8PS4 - chains A and B of the 4 polymer chains in the assembly; structure by electron microscopy, 2.95 A resolution.

== Chain A (and B) ==
Molecule: Shedu effector protein
From: Escherichia coli KTE10
Notes: chain B of this document is another copy of the same molecule, construct and numbering; everything in this record applies to it too
Chain sequence (411 residues; each row starts with the number of its first residue; numbers below 1 keep their minus sign (Ser-2 is residue -2)):
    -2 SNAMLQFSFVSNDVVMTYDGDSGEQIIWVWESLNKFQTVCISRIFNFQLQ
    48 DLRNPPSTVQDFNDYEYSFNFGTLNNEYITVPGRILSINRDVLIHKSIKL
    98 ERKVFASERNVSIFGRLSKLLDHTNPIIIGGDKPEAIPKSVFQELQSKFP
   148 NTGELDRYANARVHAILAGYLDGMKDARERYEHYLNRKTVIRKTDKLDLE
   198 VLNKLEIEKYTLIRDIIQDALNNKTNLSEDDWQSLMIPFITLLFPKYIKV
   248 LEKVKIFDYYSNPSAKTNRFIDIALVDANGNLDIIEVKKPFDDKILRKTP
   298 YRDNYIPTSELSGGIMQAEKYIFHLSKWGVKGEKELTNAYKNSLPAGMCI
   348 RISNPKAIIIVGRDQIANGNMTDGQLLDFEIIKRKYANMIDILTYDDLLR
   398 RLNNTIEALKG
Not modelled in the structure: -2 to 0, 17-20
From the paper describing this entry:
  - catalytic residues: Glu226, Gln230, Asp269, Glu283, Lys285
  - mutagenesis - E226A, D269A, E283A, K285A: abolished catalytic activity on dsDNA

== Interface between chain A and chain B ==
Residue-residue contacts - 158 pairs, chain A then chain B:
  Arg40(A) - Asp153(B)  salt bridge
  Arg106(A) - Thr149(B)  hydrogen bond (side chain-backbone)
  Arg106(A) - Asp153(B)
  Arg106(A) - Ala156(B)
  Val108(A) - Ala156(B)  hydrophobic
  Val108(A) - Asn157(B)
  Val108(A) - Val160(B)  hydrophobic
  Ile110(A) - Leu164(B)
  Arg113(A) - Asn157(B)
  Arg113(A) - Val160(B)
  Arg113(A) - His161(B)
  Arg113(A) - Leu164(B)
  Leu114(A) - Leu164(B)
  Leu114(A) - Leu168(B)  hydrophobic
  Leu117(A) - His161(B)
  Leu117(A) - Leu164(B)  hydrophobic
  Leu117(A) - Ala165(B)
  Leu117(A) - Leu168(B)  hydrophobic
  Leu118(A) - Leu168(B)  hydrophobic
  Pro135(A) - Tyr167(B)
  Val138(A) - Tyr167(B)
  Lys145(A) - Ile163(B)
  Phe146(A) - Val160(B)  hydrophobic
  Phe146(A) - Ile163(B)  hydrophobic
  Phe146(A) - Leu164(B)  hydrophobic
  Pro147(A) - Ala156(B)  hydrophobic
  Pro147(A) - Arg159(B)
  Pro147(A) - Val160(B)
  Glu151(A) - Tyr155(B)  hydrogen bond
  Leu152(A) - Leu152(B)
  Leu152(A) - Tyr155(B)  hydrophobic
  Asp153(A) - Arg113(B)  salt bridge
  Asp153(A) - Lys116(B)  salt bridge
  Tyr155(A) - Glu151(B)  hydrogen bond
  Tyr155(A) - Leu152(B)  hydrophobic
  Tyr155(A) - Arg154(B)  hydrogen bond
  Tyr155(A) - Tyr155(B)  hydrophobic
  Tyr155(A) - Phe288(B)  hydrophobic
  Ala156(A) - Arg113(B)
  Ala156(A) - Pro147(B)  hydrophobic
  Asn157(A) - Arg113(B)  hydrogen bond
  Asn157(A) - Leu117(B)
  Ala158(A) - Phe288(B)
  Arg159(A) - Lys145(B)
  Arg159(A) - Phe288(B)  hydrogen bond (side chain-backbone)
  Val160(A) - Arg113(B)
  Val160(A) - Leu117(B)  hydrophobic
  Val160(A) - Leu142(B)  hydrophobic
  Val160(A) - Phe146(B)  hydrophobic
  Val160(A) - Pro147(B)
  Ala162(A) - Asp289(B)
  Ile163(A) - Glu141(B)
  Ile163(A) - Leu142(B)  hydrophobic
  Ile163(A) - Lys145(B)
  Leu164(A) - Leu114(B)  hydrophobic
  Leu164(A) - Ile134(B)  hydrophobic
  Leu164(A) - Leu142(B)  hydrophobic
  Ala165(A) - Ser306(B)
  Gly166(A) - Ser306(B)  hydrogen bond (backbone-side chain)
  Tyr167(A) - Pro135(B)
  Tyr167(A) - Val138(B)
  Tyr167(A) - Arg294(B)
  Tyr167(A) - Lys295(B)  hydrogen bond (side chain-backbone)
  Tyr167(A) - Thr296(B)  hydrogen bond (side chain-backbone)
  Leu168(A) - Ile134(B)  hydrophobic
  Asp169(A) - His120(B)  hydrogen bond (backbone-side chain)
  Gly170(A) - Leu117(B)
  Gly170(A) - Asp119(B)  hydrogen bond (backbone-backbone)
  Gly170(A) - His120(B)
  Met171(A) - Leu117(B)
  Met171(A) - Leu118(B)  hydrophobic
  Lys172(A) - Lys116(B)  hydrogen bond (side chain-backbone)
  Lys172(A) - Leu117(B)  hydrogen bond (backbone-backbone)
  Lys172(A) - Asp119(B)
  Ala174(A) - Leu117(B)  hydrophobic
  Arg175(A) - Lys286(B)  hydrogen bond (side chain-backbone)
  Arg175(A) - Phe288(B)
  Arg175(A) - Asp289(B)
  Arg175(A) - Glu307(B)  salt bridge
  Tyr178(A) - Tyr155(B)  hydrogen bond
  Tyr178(A) - Lys286(B)
  Tyr178(A) - Phe288(B)  hydrophobic
  Glu179(A) - Lys286(B)  salt bridge
  Glu179(A) - Phe288(B)
  Leu182(A) - Arg159(B)
  Leu182(A) - Asn223(B)
  Leu182(A) - Ser225(B)
  Leu182(A) - Lys286(B)
  Asn183(A) - Ser225(B)
  Asn183(A) - Glu226(B)  hydrogen bond (side chain-backbone)
  Asn183(A) - Asp227(B)  hydrogen bond
  Lys185(A) - Arg159(B)
  Lys185(A) - Ser225(B)
  Lys185(A) - Asp228(B)
  Thr186(A) - Asp228(B)
  Val187(A) - Arg159(B)
  Val187(A) - Ala162(B)
  Val187(A) - Ile163(B)  hydrophobic
  Val187(A) - Asp228(B)  hydrogen bond (backbone-side chain)
  Ile188(A) - Leu224(B)  hydrophobic
  Ile188(A) - Asp228(B)
  Ile188(A) - Ser231(B)
  Arg189(A) - Tyr167(B)  hydrogen bond (side chain-backbone)
  Lys190(A) - Ser231(B)  hydrogen bond
  Asp192(A) - Asp169(B)
  Asp192(A) - Gly170(B)
  Asp192(A) - Arg175(B)  salt bridge
  Leu194(A) - Met171(B)
  Leu194(A) - Ala174(B)
  Leu194(A) - Arg175(B)
  Leu194(A) - Tyr178(B)  hydrophobic
  Leu196(A) - Tyr178(B)
  Leu196(A) - Leu239(B)  hydrophobic
  Glu197(A) - Tyr178(B)
  Val198(A) - Tyr178(B)  hydrogen bond (backbone-side chain)
  Val198(A) - Leu182(B)  hydrophobic
  Val198(A) - Lys185(B)
  Leu199(A) - Tyr178(B)  hydrogen bond (backbone-side chain)
  Leu199(A) - Tyr181(B)  hydrophobic
  Leu199(A) - Lys206(B)
  Leu199(A) - Leu209(B)  hydrophobic
  Leu199(A) - Leu239(B)  hydrophobic
  Leu202(A) - Tyr181(B)
  Leu202(A) - Leu202(B)  hydrophobic
  Glu203(A) - Glu203(B)
  Glu203(A) - Lys206(B)
  Glu205(A) - Arg189(B)  salt bridge
  Glu205(A) - Leu194(B)
  Lys206(A) - Leu199(B)
  Lys206(A) - Glu203(B)  salt bridge
  Tyr207(A) - Pro242(B)
  Leu209(A) - Leu194(B)
  Leu209(A) - Leu199(B)  hydrophobic
  Pro235(A) - Leu196(B)  hydrophobic
  Phe236(A) - Leu196(B)  hydrophobic
  Leu239(A) - Asn200(B)
  Pro242(A) - Tyr207(B)
  Pro242(A) - Pro242(B)  hydrophobic
  Ile245(A) - Asn401(B)
  Ile245(A) - Thr402(B)
  Ile245(A) - Ala405(B)
  Ala275(A) - Arg398(B)
  Ala275(A) - Asn401(B)  hydrogen bond (backbone-side chain)
  Asn276(A) - Arg398(B)  hydrogen bond
  Pro342(A) - Asn401(B)
  Pro342(A) - Glu404(B)
  Met345(A) - Asn401(B)
  Arg397(A) - Ala275(B)  hydrogen bond (side chain-backbone)
  Arg397(A) - Asn276(B)  hydrogen bond
  Arg398(A) - Ala275(B)
  Arg398(A) - Asn276(B)  hydrogen bond
  Asn401(A) - Ile245(B)
  Asn401(A) - Ala275(B)  hydrogen bond (side chain-backbone)
  Asn401(A) - Pro342(B)
  Asn401(A) - Met345(B)  hydrogen bond
  Thr402(A) - Ile245(B)
  Glu404(A) - Pro342(B)
  Ala405(A) - Ile245(B)
Also at the interface, not in a pair above, chain A (80 interface residues in all): Ser104, Glu105, Leu142, His161, Lys193, Asn200, Asp274, Asp388
Also at the interface, not in a pair above, chain B (88 interface residues in all): Glu132, Gly150, Gly166, Ile213, Leu232, Pro235, Phe236, Lys291, Lys380, Asp394

== Overview ==
80 residues of chain A and 88 residues of chain B are in contact; the contacts include 29 hydrogen bonds and 8
salt bridges. Polar contacts include Arg40(A)-Asp153(B), Asp153(A)-Arg113(B) and Asp153(A)-Lys116(B). From the
paper: catalytic residues Glu226(A), Gln230(A) and Asp269(A) among others; E226A, D269A and E283A of chain A,
among others, abolish catalytic activity on dsDNA.
Chain A and chain B are both Shedu effector protein (Escherichia coli KTE10); the structure, Escherichia coli
SduA complex, was determined by electron microscopy, deposited together with 8PS5 and 8PS6.
